Entry 8BFL (electron microscopy, 4.10 A resolution (low resolution: residue-level contacts below are approximate; hydrogen-bond / salt-bridge calls are withheld)); this record covers chains d and i of the 42 polymer chains in the assembly.

[Chain d (and i)]
Name: Major head protein
Organism: Klebsiella phage vB_KpM_FBKp24
Notes: chain i of this document is another copy of the same molecule, construct and numbering; everything in this record applies to it too
UniProt: A0A7U0GBA8 (A0A7U0GBA8_9CAUD); residues 28-597 here correspond to UniProt positions 193-762 (UniProt number = residue number + 165)
Sequence (570 residues; each row starts with the number of its first residue):
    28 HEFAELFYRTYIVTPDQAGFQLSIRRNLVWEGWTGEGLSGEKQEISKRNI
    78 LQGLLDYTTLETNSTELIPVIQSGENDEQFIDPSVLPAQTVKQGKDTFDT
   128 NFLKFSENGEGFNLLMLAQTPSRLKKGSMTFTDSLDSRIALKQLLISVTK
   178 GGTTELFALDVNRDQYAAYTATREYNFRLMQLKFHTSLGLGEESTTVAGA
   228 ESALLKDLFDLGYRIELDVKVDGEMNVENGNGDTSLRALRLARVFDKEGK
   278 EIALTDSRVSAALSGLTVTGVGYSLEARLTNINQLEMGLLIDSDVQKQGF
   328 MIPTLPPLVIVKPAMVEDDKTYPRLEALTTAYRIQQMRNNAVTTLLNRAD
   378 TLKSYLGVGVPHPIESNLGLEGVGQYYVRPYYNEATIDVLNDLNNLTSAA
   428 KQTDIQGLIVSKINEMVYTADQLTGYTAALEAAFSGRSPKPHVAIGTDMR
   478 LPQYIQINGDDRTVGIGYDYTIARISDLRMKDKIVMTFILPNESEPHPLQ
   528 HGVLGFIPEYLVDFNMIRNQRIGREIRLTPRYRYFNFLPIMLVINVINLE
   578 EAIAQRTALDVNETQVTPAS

[How chain d and chain i interact]
Contacting residue pairs (27; chain d residue first):
  Glu137(d) - Ser66(i)
  Glu137(d) - Gln70(i)
  Gly138(d) - Ser66(i)
  Asn140(d) - Gly64(i)
  Asn140(d) - Ser66(i)
  Met143(d) - Gly64(i)
  Ser155(d) - Glu63(i)
  Met156(d) - Trp60(i)
  Met156(d) - Thr61(i)
  Met156(d) - Gly62(i)
  Thr157(d) - Trp60(i)
  Thr157(d) - Thr61(i)
  Arg200(d) - Lys324(i)
  Glu201(d) - Lys324(i)
  Glu201(d) - Gln325(i)
  Glu201(d) - Gly326(i)
  Tyr202(d) - Gln323(i)
  Asn203(d) - Val322(i)
  Asn203(d) - Gln323(i)
  Phe204(d) - Val322(i)
  Phe204(d) - Gln323(i)
  Asn256(d) - Trp60(i)
  Asn256(d) - Gly67(i)
  Asn256(d) - Ile72(i)
  Asn258(d) - Ser66(i)
  Asn258(d) - Gly67(i)
  Asn258(d) - Gln70(i)
Also at the interface, not in a pair above, chain d (16 interface residues in all): Gln106, Phe139
Also at the interface, not in a pair above, chain i (17 interface residues in all): Leu65, Asp321, Leu395

[Summary]
Chain d and chain i form an interface of 16 and 17 residues respectively.
Chain d and chain i are both Major head protein (Klebsiella phage vB_KpM_FBKp24); the structure, Jumbo Phage
phi-kp24 empty capsid hexamers, was determined by electron microscopy, deposited together with 8AU1 and 8BFK.
